6BPA - chains B and C of the 3 polymer chains in the assembly; structure by X-ray diffraction, 2.53 A resolution.

[Chain B]
Molecule: Monoclonal antibody 3E9 Fab heavy chain
Organism: Mus musculus
Notes: antibody fragment or engineered binder
Chain sequence (256 residues; each row starts with the number of its first residue):
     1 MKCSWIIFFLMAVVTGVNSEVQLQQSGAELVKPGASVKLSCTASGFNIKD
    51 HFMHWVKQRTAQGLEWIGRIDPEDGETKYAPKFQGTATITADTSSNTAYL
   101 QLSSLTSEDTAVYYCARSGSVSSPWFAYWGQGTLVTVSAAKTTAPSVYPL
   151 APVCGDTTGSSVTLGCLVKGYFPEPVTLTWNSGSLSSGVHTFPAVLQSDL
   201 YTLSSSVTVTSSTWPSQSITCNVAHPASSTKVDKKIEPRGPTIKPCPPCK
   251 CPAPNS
Not modelled in the structure: 1-19, 155-159, 242-256
Disulfides: Cys41-Cys115, Cys166-Cys221

[Chain C]
Molecule: Monoclonal antibody 3E9 Fab light chain
Organism: Mus musculus
Notes: antibody fragment or engineered binder
Chain sequence (236 residues; numbered 1 to 236; the number before each row is that of its first residue):
     1 MTMFSLALLLSLLLLCVSDSRAETTVTQSPASLSMALGEKVTIRCITSTD
    51 IDDDLNWYQLKPGEPPKLLISEGNTLRPGVPSRFSSSGYGTDFVFTIENM
   101 LSEDVADYYCLQSDNLPLTFGAGTKLELKRADAAPTVSIFPPSSEQLTSG
   151 GASVVCFLNNFYPKDINVKWKIDGSERQNGVLNSWTDQDSKDSTYSMSST
   201 LTLTKDEYERHNSYTCEATHKTSTSPIVKSFNRNEC
Not modelled in the structure: 1-22, 235-236
Disulfides: Cys45-Cys110, Cys156-Cys216

[How chain B and chain C interact]
Pairs across the interface - 67 pairs, chain B then chain C:
  Gly63(B) with Tyr109(C)
  Leu64(B) with Tyr109(C), hydrophobic; Phe120(C)
  Trp66(B) with Leu116(C), hydrophobic; Pro117(C), hydrophobic; Leu118(C); Phe120(C)
  Lys78(B) with Leu116(C)
  Pro81(B) with Glu23(C); Pro117(C)
  Tyr114(B) with Glu64(C)
  Pro124(B) with Glu72(C); Ser113(C)
  Trp125(B) with Asn56(C); Tyr58(C); Leu68(C), hydrophobic; Ser71(C); Glu72(C); Arg77(C); Ser113(C)
  Phe126(B) with Tyr58(C), hydrogen bond (backbone-side chain); Leu111(C), hydrophobic; Leu118(C), hydrophobic; Phe120(C), hydrophobic
  Trp129(B) with Pro65(C), hydrophobic; Pro66(C), hydrogen bond (side chain-backbone)
  Gly130(B) with Pro65(C)
  Tyr148(B) with Ser143(C); Glu145(C); Gln146(C); Ser149(C), hydrogen bond
  Pro149(B) with Ser143(C); Glu145(C)
  Leu150(B) with Phe140(C); Val155(C), hydrophobic
  Ala151(B) with Phe140(C)
  Val153(B) with Ile139(C)
  Thr163(B) with Ser138(C); Phe140(C)
  Gly165(B) with Phe157(C)
  Leu167(B) with Ser153(C)
  Lys169(B) with Gln146(C); Ser153(C)
  His190(B) with Asn159(C); Asn160(C), hydrogen bond; Asp189(C); Ser196(C)
  Thr191(B) with Thr186(C)
  Phe192(B) with Phe157(C), hydrophobic; Asn159(C); Ser184(C); Ser196(C); Met197(C); Ser198(C)
  Pro193(B) with Ser184(C), hydrogen bond (backbone-side chain); Trp185(C)
  Val195(B) with Leu182(C), hydrophobic
  Gln197(B) with Leu182(C)
  Ser204(B) with Phe157(C); Ser198(C), hydrogen bond
  Ser205(B) with Phe157(C)
  Ser206(B) with Phe157(C); Asn159(C), hydrogen bond
  Lys234(B) with Glu145(C), salt bridge
  Arg239(B) with Pro141(C), hydrogen bond (side chain-backbone); Pro142(C), hydrogen bond (side chain-backbone)
  Pro241(B) with Asn234(C)
Interface residues without a listed pair, chain B (41 interface residues in all): His54, Val56, Glu65, Arg69, Ala80, Gln131, Pro152, Leu164, Thr208
Interface residues without a listed pair, chain C (43 interface residues in all): Ala122, Thr202, Phe231

[Overview]
Chain B and chain C form an interface of 41 and 43 residues respectively; the contacts include 9 hydrogen
bonds and 1 salt bridge. Polar pairs include Lys234(B)-Glu145(C), Phe126(B)-Tyr58(C) and Trp129(B)-Pro66(C).
Here chain B is Monoclonal antibody 3E9 Fab heavy chain and chain C is Monoclonal antibody 3E9 Fab light
chain, both from Mus musculus. Entry 6BPA (Plasmodium vivax reticulocyte binding protein 2b (PvRBP2b) bound to
monoclonal antibody 3E9) was determined by X-ray diffraction, deposited together with 6BPB, 6BPC, 6BPD, 6D03,
6D04 and 6D05.
